Entry 7GXV (X-ray diffraction, 1.85 A resolution); this record covers chains A and D.

[Chain A]
Protein: B-cell lymphoma 6 protein
From: Homo sapiens
UniProtKB: P41182 (BCL6_HUMAN); residue numbers follow UniProt; this construct covers 5-129
Chain sequence (128 residues; each row starts with the number of its first residue):
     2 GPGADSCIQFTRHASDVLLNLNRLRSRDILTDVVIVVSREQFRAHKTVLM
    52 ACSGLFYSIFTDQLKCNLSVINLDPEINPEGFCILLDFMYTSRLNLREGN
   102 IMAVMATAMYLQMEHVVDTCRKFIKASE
Not modelled in the structure: 2-6
Differences from the reference sequence: expression tag (2-4)
Residues lining bound ligands: A1ACC ((8S)-5-chloro-7-[(2-oxo-2,3-dihydro-1H-indol-5-yl)amino]pyrazolo[1,5-a]pyrimidine-3-carbonitrile): Asn21, Arg24, Leu25, Arg28, Ile30, Met51, Ala52, Cys53, Ser54, Gly55, Tyr58, Gln113, Met114, Glu115
Curated features (UniProtKB/Swiss-Prot):
  - mutagenesis: Asn21 (N21K: Abolishes interaction with NCOR2 and HDAC2, no effect on interaction with CTBP1 and transcriptional autoinhibition; when associated with A-116 and 376-Q--Q-379), Ser59 (S59A: Abolished ubiquitination by the SCF(FBXL17) complex), His116 (H116A: Abolishes interaction with NCOR2 and HDAC2, no effect on interaction with CTBP1 and transcriptional autoinhibition; when associated with K-21 and 376-Q--Q-379)

[Chain D]
Protein: WVIP tetrapeptide
Chain sequence (6 residues; each row starts with the number of its first residue; numbering starts at 0):
     0 XWVIPA
Modified residues: ACE (acetyl group) at position 0

[Chain A / chain D interface]
Residue-residue contacts - 11 pairs, chain A then chain D:
  Cys8(A) with Pro4(D)
  Ile9(A) with Trp1(D), hydrophobic; Val2(D)
  Gln10(A) with ACE_0(D); Trp1(D); Val2(D), hydrogen bond (backbone-backbone); Pro4(D)
  Phe11(A) with ACE_0(D); Trp1(D)
  Thr12(A) with ACE_0(D), hydrogen bond (backbone-backbone); Val2(D)
Also at the interface, not in a pair above, chain D (5 interface residues in all): Ile3

[Overview]
Chain A and chain D each contribute 5 residues to their interface; the contacts include 2 hydrogen bonds. The
backbones hydrogen-bond at Gln10(A)-Val2(D) and Thr12(A)-ACE_0(D). Ligands of chain A: compound A1ACC. UniProt
lists 3 mutagenesis sites on chain A.
Chain A is B-cell lymphoma 6 protein (Homo sapiens) and chain D is WVIP tetrapeptide; the structure, Crystal
Structure of B-cell lymphoma 6 protein BTB domain in complex with ligand 9 at 9.94 ..., was determined by
X-ray diffraction together with 7GUD, 7GUE, 7GUF, 7GUG, 7GUH, 7GUI and 126 further entries from the same
study.
